Entry 3IPM (X-ray diffraction, 4.00 A resolution); this record covers chains F and P of the 21 polymer chains in the assembly.

Chain F:
Name: Proteasome subunit alpha
From: Thermoplasma acidophilum
Notes: EC 3.4.25.1
UniProt: P25156 (PSA_THEAC); numbering as in UniProt (aligned over 1-233)
Sequence (233 residues; numbered 1 to 233; the number before each row is that of its first residue):
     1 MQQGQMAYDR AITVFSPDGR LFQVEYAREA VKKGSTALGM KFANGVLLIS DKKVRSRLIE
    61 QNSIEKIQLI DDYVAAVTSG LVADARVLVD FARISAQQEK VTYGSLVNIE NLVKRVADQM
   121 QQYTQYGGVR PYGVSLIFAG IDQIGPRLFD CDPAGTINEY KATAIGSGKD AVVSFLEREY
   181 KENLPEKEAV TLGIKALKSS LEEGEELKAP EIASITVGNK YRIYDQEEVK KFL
Disordered / not traced: 1-6
UniProt features mapped onto this chain:
  - mutagenesis: Met1 to Ile12 (Markedly increases peptidolytic activity. Designated open-gate mutant), Lys66 (K66A: Prevents PAN to associate with the proteasome and stimulate gate opening), Leu81 (L81A/E/G: Prevents PAN to stimulate gate opening), Val82 (V82A: No effect on PAN's ability to stimulate gate opening; V82D/G: Prevents PAN to stimulate gate opening)

Chain P:
Name: Proteasome activator PA26, Proteasome-activating nucleotidase fusion protein
From: Trypanosoma brucei brucei
Notes: fragment: PA26 residues 2-223, PAN residues 424-430
UniProt: chimeric construct of Q38BM8, Q58576: residues 2-223 from Q38BM8 (Q38BM8_TRYB2) positions 2-223 (same numbers); residues 226-232 from Q58576 positions 424-430 (UniProt number = residue number + 198)
Sequence (239 residues; row label = number of the first residue in the row; numbers below 1 keep their minus sign (Met-6 is residue -6)):
    -6 MAHHHHHHPP KRAALIQNLR DSYTETSSFA VIEEWAAGTL QEIEGIAKAA VEAHATIRNS
    54 TYGRAQAEKS PEQLLGVLQR YQDLCHNVYC QAETIRTVIA IRIPEHKEAD NLGVAVQHAV
   114 LKVIDELEIK TLGSGEKSGS GGAPTPIGMY ALREYLSARS TVEDKLLGSV DAESGKTKGG
   174 SQSPSLLLEL RQIDADFMLK VELATTHLST MVRAVINAYL LNWKKLIQPR GGHLDVLYR
Disordered / not traced: -6 to 3, 162-171
Sequence notes: initiating methionine (-6); expression tag (-5 to 1); engineered mutation Ala102 (Glu in Q38BM8); linker (224-225)
UniProt features mapped onto this chain:
  - region: Leu230 to Arg232 (Docks into pockets in the proteasome alpha-ring to cause gate opening)
Reported in the primary citation:
  - mutagenesis - K100A, E102A, D103A, N104A: abolished catalytic activity with Proteasome subunit alpha (chain F)
  - mutagenesis - E101A, L105A: unchanged binding to Proteasome subunit alpha (chain F)
  - mutagenesis - Y231F: abolished catalytic activity

Interface between chain F and chain P:
Residue-residue contacts - 14 pairs, chain F then chain P:
  Ser16(F) - Ala102(P)
  Asp18(F) - Lys100(P)  salt bridge
  Gly19(F) - Tyr231(P)  hydrogen bond (backbone-side chain)
  Arg20(F) - Asp103(P)  salt bridge
  Arg20(F) - Leu227(P)
  Arg20(F) - Tyr231(P)
  Leu21(F) - Tyr231(P)
  Phe22(F) - Ala102(P)  hydrophobic
  Phe22(F) - Asp103(P)
  Glu25(F) - Leu230(P)
  Tyr26(F) - Leu105(P)
  Arg28(F) - Leu230(P)
  Lys32(F) - His226(P)
  Asn158(F) - Arg232(P)
Also at the interface, not in a pair above, chain F (14 interface residues in all): Pro17, Asp152, Ala154

Summary:
Chain F and chain P form an interface of 14 and 9 residues respectively, with 1 hydrogen bond and 2 salt
bridges. Polar contacts include Asp18(F)-Lys100(P), Arg20(F)-Asp103(P) and Gly19(F)-Tyr231(P). The paper
reports that K100A, E102A and D103A of chain P, among others, abolish catalytic activity with Proteasome
subunit alpha (chain F); Y231F of chain P abolishes catalytic activity; 7 substitutions were tested in all.
Chain F is Proteasome subunit alpha (Thermoplasma acidophilum) and chain P is Proteasome activator PA26,
Proteasome-activating nucleotidase fusion protein (Trypanosoma brucei brucei); the structure, Crystal
Structure of Archaeal 20S Proteasome in Complex with the C-terminus of PAN, was determined by X-ray
diffraction.
